PDB entry 5B1J | X-ray diffraction, 3.00 A resolution | chains A and B of the 3 polymer chains in the assembly

# Chain A (and B)
Molecule: Copper-containing nitrite reductase
From: Alcaligenes xylosoxydans xylosoxydans
Notes: EC 1.7.2.1; chain B of this document is another copy of the same molecule, construct and numbering; everything in this record applies to it too
UniProt: O68601 (O68601_ALCXX); residues 1-336 here correspond to UniProt positions 25-360 (UniProt number = residue number + 24)
Sequence (336 residues; each row starts with the number of its first residue):
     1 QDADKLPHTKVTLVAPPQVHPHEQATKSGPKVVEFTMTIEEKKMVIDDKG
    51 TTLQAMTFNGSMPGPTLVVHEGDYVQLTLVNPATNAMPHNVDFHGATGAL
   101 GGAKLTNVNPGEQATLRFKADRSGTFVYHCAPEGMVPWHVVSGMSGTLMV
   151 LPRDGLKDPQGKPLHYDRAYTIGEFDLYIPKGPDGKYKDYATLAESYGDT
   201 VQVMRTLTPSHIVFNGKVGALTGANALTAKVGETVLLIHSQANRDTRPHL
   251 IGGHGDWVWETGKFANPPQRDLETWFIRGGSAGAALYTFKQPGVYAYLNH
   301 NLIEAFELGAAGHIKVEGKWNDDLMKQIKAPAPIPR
Not modelled in the structure: 1, 336
Metal / ion sites: Cu ion site 1: His-89, Cys-130, His-139, Met-144; Cu ion site 2: His-94, His-129, His-300

# How chain A and chain B interact
Pairs across the interface - 6 pairs, chain A then chain B:
  Lys-10(A) / Asn-225(B)
  Thr-12(A) / Val-45(B)
  Thr-12(A) / Lys-217(B)
  Val-14(A) / Val-45(B)  hydrophobic
  Pro-21(A) / Lys-43(B)
  Pro-21(A) / Val-45(B)
Also at the interface, not in a pair above, chain A (6 interface residues in all): Glu-23, Arg-168
Also at the interface, not in a pair above, chain B (6 interface residues in all): Thr-84, Ala-191

# In short
The chain A/chain B interface involves 6 residues from each chain. His-89(A), Cys-130(A), His-139(A) and
Met-144(A) form the Cu ion site 1. The Cu ion site 2 is built by His-94(A), His-129(A) and His-300(A).
Both chains are Copper-containing nitrite reductase (Alcaligenes xylosoxydans xylosoxydans). Entry 5B1J
(Crystal structure of the electron-transfer complex of copper nitrite reductase with a cupredoxin) was
determined by X-ray diffraction together with 5B1K from the same study.
